Entry 7DF4 (electron microscopy, 3.80 A resolution); this record covers chains A and B of the 4 polymer chains in the assembly.

[Chain A]
Name: Angiotensin-converting enzyme 2
Source organism: Homo sapiens
Notes: EC 3.4.17.23, 3.4.17.-
UniProtKB: Q9BYF1 (ACE2_HUMAN); residue numbers follow UniProt; this construct covers 17-615
Sequence (625 residues; each row starts with the number of its first residue; numbering starts at 0):
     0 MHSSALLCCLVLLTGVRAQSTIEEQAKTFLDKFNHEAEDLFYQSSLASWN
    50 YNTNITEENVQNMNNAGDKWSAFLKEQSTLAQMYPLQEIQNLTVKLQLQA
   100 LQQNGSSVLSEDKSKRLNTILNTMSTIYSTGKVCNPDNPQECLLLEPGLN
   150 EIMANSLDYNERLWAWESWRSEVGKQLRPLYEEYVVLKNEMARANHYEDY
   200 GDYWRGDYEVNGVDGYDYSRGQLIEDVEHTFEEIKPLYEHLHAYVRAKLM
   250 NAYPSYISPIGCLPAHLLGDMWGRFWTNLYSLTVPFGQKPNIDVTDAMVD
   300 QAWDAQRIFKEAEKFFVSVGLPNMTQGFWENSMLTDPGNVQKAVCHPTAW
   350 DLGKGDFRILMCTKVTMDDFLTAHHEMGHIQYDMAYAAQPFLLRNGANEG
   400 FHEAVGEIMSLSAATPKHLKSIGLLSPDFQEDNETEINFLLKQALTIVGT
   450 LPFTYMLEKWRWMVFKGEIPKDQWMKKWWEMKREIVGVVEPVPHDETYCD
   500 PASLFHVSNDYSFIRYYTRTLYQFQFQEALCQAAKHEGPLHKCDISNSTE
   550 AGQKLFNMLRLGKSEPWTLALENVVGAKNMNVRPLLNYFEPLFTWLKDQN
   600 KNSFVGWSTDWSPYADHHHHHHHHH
Unresolved in the structure: 0-18, 616-624
Differences from the reference sequence: initiating methionine (0); expression tag (1-16, 616-624)
Disulfides: C133-C141, C344-C361, C530-C542
UniProt features mapped onto this chain:
  - region (Interaction with SARS-CoV spike glycoprotein): D30 to Y41, M82 to P84, K353 to R357
  - active site: E375 (Proton acceptor), H505 (Proton donor)
  - binding site (chloride): R169, W477, K481
  - binding site (substrate): R273, H345, P346, Y515
  - binding site (Zn(2+)): H374, H378, E402
  - glycosylation (N-linked (GlcNAc...) asparagine): N53, N90, N103, N322, N432, N546
  - mutagenesis: S19 (S19P: Increases slightly the interaction with RBD domain of SARS-CoV-2 spike protein), Q24 to K26 (Slightly inhibits interaction with SARS-CoV spike glycoprotein), Q24 (Q24T: Increases slightly the interaction with RBD domain of SARS-CoV-2 spike protein), A25 (A25V: Increases slightly the interaction with RBD domain of SARS-CoV-2 spike protein), T27 (T27Y: Increases slightly the interaction with RBD domain of SARS-CoV-2 spike protein. In sACE2.v2.2; increases interaction with RBD domain of SARS-CoV-2 spike protein ...), L29 (L29F: Increases slightly the interaction with RBD domain of SARS-CoV-2 spike protein), K31 (K31D: Abolishes interaction with SARS-CoV spike glycoprotein; K31Y: Increases slightly the interaction with RBD domain of SARS-CoV-2 spike protein), N33 (N33D: Increases slightly the interaction with RBD domain of SARS-CoV-2 spike protein), H34 (H34A: Increases slightly the interaction with RBD domain of SARS-CoV-2 spike protein), E37 (E37A: No effect on interaction with SARS-CoV spike glycoprotein), D38 (D38A: No effect on interaction with SARS-CoV spike glycoprotein), L39 (L39R: Increases slightly the interaction with RBD domain of SARS-CoV-2 spike protein), 48 further mutagenesis entries in UniProt

[Chain B]
Name: Spike glycoprotein
Source organism: Severe acute respiratory syndrome coronavirus 2
UniProtKB: P0DTC2 (SPIKE_SARS2); residue numbers follow UniProt; this construct covers 1-1208
Sequence (1261 residues; numbered 1 to 1261; the number before each row is that of its first residue):
     1 MFVFLVLLPLVSSQCVNLTTRTQLPPAYTNSFTRGVYYPDKVFRSSVLHS
    51 TQDLFLPFFSNVTWFHAIHVSGTNGTKRFDNPVLPFNDGVYFASTEKSNI
   101 IRGWIFGTTLDSKTQSLLIVNNATNVVIKVCEFQFCNDPFLGVYYHKNNK
   151 SWMESEFRVYSSANNCTFEYVSQPFLMDLEGKQGNFKNLREFVFKNIDGY
   201 FKIYSKHTPINLVRDLPQGFSALEPLVDLPIGINITRFQTLLALHRSYLT
   251 PGDSSSGWTAGAAAYYVGYLQPRTFLLKYNENGTITDAVDCALDPLSETK
   301 CTLKSFTVEKGIYQTSNFRVQPTESIVRFPNITNLCPFGEVFNATRFASV
   351 YAWNRKRISNCVADYSVLYNSASFSTFKCYGVSPTKLNDLCFTNVYADSF
   401 VIRGDEVRQIAPGQTGKIADYNYKLPDDFTGCVIAWNSNNLDSKVGGNYN
   451 YLYRLFRKSNLKPFERDISTEIYQAGSTPCNGVEGFNCYFPLQSYGFQPT
   501 NGVGYQPYRVVVLSFELLHAPATVCGPKKSTNLVKNKCVNFNFNGLTGTG
   551 VLTESNKKFLPFQQFGRDIADTTDAVRDPQTLEILDITPCSFGGVSVITP
   601 GTNTSNQVAVLYQDVNCTEVPVAIHADQLTPTWRVYSTGSNVFQTRAGCL
   651 IGAEHVNNSYECDIPIGAGICASYQTQTNSPGSASSVASQSIIAYTMSLG
   701 AENSVAYSNNSIAIPTNFTISVTTEILPVSMTKTSVDCTMYICGDSTECS
   751 NLLLQYGSFCTQLNRALTGIAVEQDKNTQEVFAQVKQIYKTPPIKDFGGF
   801 NFSQILPDPSKPSKRSFIEDLLFNKVTLADAGFIKQYGDCLGDIAARDLI
   851 CAQKFNGLTVLPPLLTDEMIAQYTSALLAGTITSGWTFGAGAALQIPFAM
   901 QMAYRFNGIGVTQNVLYENQKLIANQFNSAIGKIQDSLSSTASALGKLQD
   951 VVNQNAQALNTLVKQLSSNFGAISSVLNDILSRLDPPEAEVQIDRLITGR
  1001 LQSLQTYVTQQLIRAAEIRASANLAATKMSECVLGQSKRVDFCGKGYHLM
  1051 SFPQSAPHGVVFLHVTYVPAQEKNFTTAPAICHDGKAHFPREGVFVSNGT
  1101 HWFVTQRNFYEPQIITTDNTFVSGNCDVVIGIVNNTVYDPLQPELDSFKE
  1151 ELDKYFKNHTSPDVDLGDISGINASVVNIQKEIDRLNEVAKNLNESLIDL
  1201 QELGKYEQGSGYIPEAPRDGQAYVRKDGEWVLLSTFLENLYFQGDYKDDD
  1251 DKHHHHHHHHH
Unresolved in the structure: 1-13, 70-76, 248-254, 621-640, 677-688, 828-847, 1148-1261
Differences from the reference sequence: engineered mutation G682 (Arg in P0DTC2), S683 (Arg in P0DTC2), S685 (Arg in P0DTC2), P986 (Lys in P0DTC2), P987 (Val in P0DTC2); expression tag (1209-1261)
Disulfides: C131-C166, C291-C301, C336-C361, C379-C432, C391-C525, C480-C488, C538-C590, C617-C649, C662-C671, C738-C760, C743-C749, C1032-C1043, C1082-C1126
Covalent attachments: N-acetylglucosamine (NAG) linked to N17, N61, N122, N149, N165, N234, N282, N331, N343, N603, N616, N657, N709, N717, N801, N1074, N1098, N1134
UniProt features mapped onto this chain:
  - region: N280 to C301 (Putative superantigen), R403 to D405 (Integrin-binding motif), N448 to F456 (Immunodominant HLA epitope recognized by the CD8+), P681, A684 (Putative superantigen), S816 to Y837 (Fusion peptide 1), K835 to F855 (Fusion peptide 2), D1163 to E1202 (Heptad repeat 2)
  - site: R815, S816 (Cleavage)
  - glycosylation: N17 (N-linked (GlcNAc...) (complex) asparagine), N61 (N-linked (GlcNAc...) (hybrid) asparagine), N74 (N-linked (GlcNAc...) (complex) asparagine), N122 (N-linked (GlcNAc...) (hybrid) asparagine), N149 (N-linked (GlcNAc...) (complex) asparagine), N165 (N-linked (GlcNAc...) (complex) asparagine), N234 (N-linked (GlcNAc...) (high mannose) asparagine), N282 (N-linked (GlcNAc...) (complex) asparagine), T323 (O-linked (GalNAc) threonine), S325 (O-linked (HexNAc...) serine), N331 (N-linked (GlcNAc...) (complex) asparagine), N343 (N-linked (GlcNAc...) (complex) asparagine), N603 (N-linked (GlcNAc...) (hybrid) asparagine), N616 (N-linked (GlcNAc...) (complex) asparagine), N657 (N-linked (GlcNAc...) (complex) asparagine), T676 (O-linked (GlcNAc...) threonine), T678 (O-linked (GlcNAc...) threonine), N709 (N-linked (GlcNAc...) (high mannose) asparagine), N717 (N-linked (GlcNAc...) (hybrid) asparagine), N801 (N-linked (GlcNAc...) (hybrid) asparagine) and 6 more in UniProt
  - natural variant: L5 (L5F: In strain: Iota/B.1.526), S13 (S13I: In strain: Epsilon/B.1.427/B.1.429), L18 (L18F: In strain: Beta/B.1.351, Gamma/P.1 and 1 more), T19 (T19I: In strain: Omicron/BQ.1.1, Omicron/XBB.1.5 and 1 more; T19R: In strain: Delta/B.1.617.2, Omicron/BA.2 and 4 more), T20 (T20N: In strain: Gamma/P.1), L24 to A27 (sequence variant, change not given here; In strain: Omicron/BA.2, Omicron/BA.2.12.1 and 6 more), P26 (P26S: In strain: Gamma/P.1), Q52 (Q52H: In strain: Omicron/EG.5.1), A67 (A67V: In strain: Eta/B.1.525, Omicron/BA.1), H69 to V70 (deletion: In strain: Alpha/B.1.1.7, Eta/B.1.525 and 5 more), G75 (G75V: In strain: Lambda/C.37), T76 (T76I: In strain: Lambda/C.37), 82 further natural variant entries in UniProt
  - mutagenesis: H69 to V70 (Increased incorporation of cleaved spike into virions), N121 (N121Q: Partial loss of biliverdin affinity), R190 (R190K: Partial loss of biliverdin affinity), N234 (N234Q: Increased resistance to neutralizing antibodies), N331 (N331Q: Reduced viral infectivity), N343 (N343Q: Reduced viral infectivity), L452 (L452R: Increased resistance to neutralizing antibodies. Decreases HLA binding to NF9 epitope. Increased binding affinity to human ACE2), Y453 (Y453F: Decreased HLA binding to NF9 epitope. Increased binding affinity to human ACE2), A475 (A475V: Increased resistance to neutralizing antibodies), V483 (V483A: Increased resistance to neutralizing antibodies), E484 (E484D: Increased replication in human TMEM106B overexpressing cells), F490 (F490L: Increased resistance to neutralizing antibodies and human covalescent sera neutralization), 12 further mutagenesis entries in UniProt
Reported in the primary citation:
  - self-association interface (contacts with another copy of this molecule); pairs are residue here / residue on that copy: Y369-F486 (pi stacking)
  - conformationally variable residues (domain motion): T588, C590
  - mutagenesis - Q498A, V503A: unchanged binding to Angiotensin-converting enzyme 2 (chain A)
  - post-translational modification sites: N165

[Chain A / chain B interface]
Contacting residue pairs (43):
  S19(A) - A475(B)  hydrogen bond (backbone-backbone)
  S19(A) - G476(B)
  Q24(A) - G476(B)
  Q24(A) - N487(B)
  T27(A) - F456(B)
  T27(A) - Y473(B)
  T27(A) - A475(B)
  T27(A) - Y489(B)
  F28(A) - Y489(B)
  D30(A) - L455(B)
  D30(A) - F456(B)
  K31(A) - L455(B)
  K31(A) - F456(B)
  K31(A) - Y489(B)
  K31(A) - F490(B)
  K31(A) - Q493(B)
  H34(A) - Y453(B)  hydrogen bond
  H34(A) - Q493(B)
  H34(A) - S494(B)  hydrogen bond (side chain-backbone)
  H34(A) - Y495(B)
  E35(A) - Q493(B)
  D38(A) - S494(B)
  Y41(A) - Q498(B)
  Y41(A) - T500(B)  hydrogen bond
  Q42(A) - G446(B)  hydrogen bond (side chain-backbone)
  Q42(A) - Q498(B)
  L45(A) - Q498(B)
  L79(A) - F486(B)  hydrophobic
  M82(A) - F486(B)  hydrophobic
  Y83(A) - F486(B)
  Y83(A) - N487(B)  hydrogen bond
  Y83(A) - Y489(B)
  K353(A) - R403(B)
  K353(A) - G496(B)
  K353(A) - N501(B)
  K353(A) - G502(B)  hydrogen bond (backbone-backbone)
  K353(A) - Y505(B)
  G354(A) - G502(B)
  G354(A) - Y505(B)
  D355(A) - T500(B)  hydrogen bond
  R357(A) - T500(B)
  A386(A) - Y505(B)  hydrogen bond (backbone-side chain)
  R393(A) - Y505(B)  hydrogen bond
Other interface residues (no listed pair), chain A (24 interface residues in all): E37, T324, A387
Other interface residues (no listed pair), chain B (25 interface residues in all): Y449, S477, G485, V503
Interface features reported in the paper:
  - interface residues, chain B: T470(B), Q498(B)
  - hot spots on chain B (mutagenesis) - Y505A: abolished binding to Angiotensin-converting enzyme 2 (chain A)

[In short]
24 residues of chain A and 25 residues of chain B are in contact; the contacts include 10 hydrogen bonds.
Polar pairs include H34(A)-Y453(B), H34(A)-S494(B) and Y41(A)-T500(B). From the paper: Y505A of chain B
abolishes binding to Angiotensin-converting enzyme 2 (chain A); interface residues T470(B) and Q498(B); 3
substitutions were tested in all.
Here chain A is Angiotensin-converting enzyme 2 (Homo sapiens) and chain B is Spike glycoprotein (Severe acute
respiratory syndrome coronavirus 2). Entry 7DF4 (SARS-CoV-2 S-ACE2 complex) was determined by electron
microscopy together with 7DF3 and 7DK3 from the same study.
